PDB entry 6ZVN | X-ray diffraction, 2.50 A resolution | chains AAA and BBB

[Chain AAA]
Protein: Neurotoxin
Source organism: Clostridium botulinum
UniProt: Q8GR96 (Q8GR96_CLOBO); residues 857-1291 here = UniProt positions 857-1291
Chain sequence (438 residues; each row starts with the number of its first residue):
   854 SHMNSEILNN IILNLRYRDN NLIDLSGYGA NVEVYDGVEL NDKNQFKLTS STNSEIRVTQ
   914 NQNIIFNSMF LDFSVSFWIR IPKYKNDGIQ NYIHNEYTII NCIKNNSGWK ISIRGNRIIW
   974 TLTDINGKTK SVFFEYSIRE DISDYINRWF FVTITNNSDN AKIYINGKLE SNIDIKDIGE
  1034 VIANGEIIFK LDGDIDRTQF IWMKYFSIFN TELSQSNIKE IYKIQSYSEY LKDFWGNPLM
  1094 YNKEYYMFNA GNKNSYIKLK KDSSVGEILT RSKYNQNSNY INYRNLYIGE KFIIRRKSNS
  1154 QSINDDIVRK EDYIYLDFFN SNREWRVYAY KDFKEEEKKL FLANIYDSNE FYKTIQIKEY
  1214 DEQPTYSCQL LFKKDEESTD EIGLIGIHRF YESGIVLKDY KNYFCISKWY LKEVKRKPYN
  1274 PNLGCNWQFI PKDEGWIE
Disordered / not traced: 854-860, 915-923, 1150-1157, 1228-1231, 1246-1251
Construct notes: expression tag (854-856)

[Chain BBB]
Protein: Synaptotagmin-1
UniProt: P21579 (SYT1_HUMAN); residues 33-53 here = UniProt positions 33-53
Chain sequence (21 residues; row label = number of the first residue in the row):
    33 GEGKEDAFSK LKEKFMNELH K
Disordered / not traced: 33-38, 53

[Interface between chain AAA and chain BBB]
Contacting residue pairs - 30 pairs, chain AAA then chain BBB:
  Lys-1113(AAA) with Glu-50(BBB), salt bridge
  Asp-1115(AAA) with Lys-46(BBB), hydrogen bond (backbone-side chain)
  Ser-1116(AAA) with Leu-43(BBB); Glu-50(BBB)
  Ser-1117(AAA) with Leu-43(BBB), hydrogen bond (side chain-backbone); Lys-46(BBB); Phe-47(BBB), hydrogen bond (side chain-backbone)
  Val-1118(AAA) with Phe-47(BBB), hydrophobic; Glu-50(BBB)
  Trp-1178(AAA) with Leu-43(BBB), hydrophobic
  Tyr-1183(AAA) with Phe-47(BBB), hydrophobic; Met-48(BBB); Leu-51(BBB), hydrophobic
  Lys-1191(AAA) with Leu-51(BBB)
  Lys-1192(AAA) with Phe-47(BBB); Glu-50(BBB), salt bridge
  Leu-1193(AAA) with Phe-47(BBB)
  Phe-1194(AAA) with Phe-40(BBB), hydrophobic; Leu-43(BBB); Lys-44(BBB); Phe-47(BBB), hydrophobic
  Asn-1197(AAA) with Phe-40(BBB); Leu-43(BBB)
  Tyr-1199(AAA) with Phe-40(BBB), hydrophobic
  Ser-1201(AAA) with Phe-40(BBB)
  Glu-1203(AAA) with Lys-44(BBB)
  Phe-1204(AAA) with Lys-44(BBB); Phe-47(BBB), hydrophobic
  Tyr-1244(AAA) with His-52(BBB)
  Tyr-1256(AAA) with Glu-50(BBB)
Interface residues without a listed pair, chain AAA (21 interface residues in all): Tyr-1181, Ala-1196, Glu-1245
Interface residues without a listed pair, chain BBB (10 interface residues in all): Ala-39
The authors on this interface:
  - interface residues, chain AAA: Ser-1117(AAA), Asn-1197(AAA), Tyr-1199(AAA)

[Summary]
21 residues of chain AAA face 10 of chain BBB across their interface; the contacts include 3 hydrogen bonds
and 2 salt bridges. Polar contacts include Lys-1113(AAA)/Glu-50(BBB), Lys-1192(AAA)/Glu-50(BBB) and
Asp-1115(AAA)/Lys-46(BBB). The paper reports interface residues Ser-1117(AAA), Asn-1197(AAA) and
Tyr-1199(AAA).
Here chain AAA is Neurotoxin (Clostridium botulinum) and chain BBB is Synaptotagmin-1. Entry 6ZVN (Botulinum
neurotoxin B2 binding domain in complex with human synaptotagmin I) was determined by X-ray diffraction (same
publication as 6ZVM).
